4C2M - chains D and G of the 15 polymer chains in the assembly; structure by X-ray diffraction, 2.80 A resolution.

== Chain D ==
Molecule: DNA-directed RNA polymerase I subunit RPA14
From: Saccharomyces cerevisiae
UniProtKB: P50106 (RPA14_YEAST); residue numbers follow UniProt; this construct covers 1-137
Chain sequence (137 residues; numbered 1 to 137; the number before each row is that of its first residue):
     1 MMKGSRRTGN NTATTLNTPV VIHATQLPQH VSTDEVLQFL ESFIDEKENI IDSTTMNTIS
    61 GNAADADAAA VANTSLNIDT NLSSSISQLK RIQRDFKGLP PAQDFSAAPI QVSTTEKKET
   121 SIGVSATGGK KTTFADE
Disordered / not traced: 1-11, 49-79, 101-137
Curated features (UniProtKB/Swiss-Prot):
  - modified residue: Ser-121 (Phosphoserine)

== Chain G ==
Molecule: DNA-directed RNA polymerase I subunit RPA43
From: Saccharomyces cerevisiae
UniProtKB: P46669 (RPA43_YEAST); numbering as in UniProt (aligned over 1-326)
Chain sequence (326 residues; each row starts with the number of its first residue):
     1 MSQVKRANEN RETARFIKKH KKQVTNPIDE KNGTSNCIVR VPIALYVSLA PMYLENPLQG
    61 VMKQHLNPLV MKYNNKVGGV VLGYEGLKIL DADPLSKEDT SEKLIKITPD TPFGFTWCHV
   121 NLYVWQPQVG DVLEGYIFIQ SASHIGLLIH DAFNASIKKN NIPVDWTFVH NDVEEDADVI
   181 NTDENNGNNN NEDNKDSNGG SNSLGKFSFG NRSLGHWVDS NGEPIDGKLR FTVRNVHTTG
   241 RVVSVDGTLI SDADEEGNGY NSSRSQAESL PIVSNKKIVF DDEVSIENKE SHKELDLPEV
   301 KEDNGSEIVY EENTSESNDG ESSDSD
Disordered / not traced: 1-13, 171-214, 251-326
Curated features (UniProtKB/Swiss-Prot):
  - modified residue (Phosphoserine): Ser-244, Ser-251, Ser-265, Ser-269, Ser-285
From the paper describing this entry:
  - post-translational modification sites: Ser-208, Ser-220, Ser-285 (citing earlier work)

== Interface between chain D and chain G ==
Residue-residue contacts (71):
  Thr-15(D) with Ser-48(G), hydrogen bond (backbone-side chain); His-65(G)
  Leu-16(D) with Ser-48(G); Gln-64(G), hydrogen bond (backbone-side chain); His-65(G); Phe-113(G), hydrophobic
  Asn-17(D) with Gln-64(G); His-65(G)
  Thr-18(D) with His-65(G)
  Pro-19(D) with Leu-45(G), hydrophobic; Tyr-46(G); Val-47(G), hydrophobic; His-65(G)
  Val-20(D) with Tyr-46(G), hydrogen bond (backbone-backbone); Phe-115(G), hydrophobic
  Val-21(D) with Leu-45(G); Tyr-46(G), hydrogen bond (backbone-backbone); Lys-76(G); Trp-117(G), hydrophobic
  Ile-22(D) with Ile-43(G), hydrophobic; Ala-44(G); Lys-76(G), hydrogen bond (backbone-side chain)
  His-23(D) with Ile-43(G); Ala-44(G), hydrogen bond (backbone-backbone)
  Ala-24(D) with Val-41(G), hydrophobic; Pro-42(G); Ile-43(G), hydrophobic
  Thr-25(D) with Pro-42(G), hydrogen bond (backbone-backbone); Ile-43(G); Ala-44(G)
  Gln-26(D) with Val-41(G); Pro-42(G)
  Pro-28(D) with Val-24(G); Val-39(G), hydrophobic; Arg-40(G)
  Gln-29(D) with Val-39(G); Arg-40(G), hydrogen bond (backbone-backbone)
  His-30(D) with Thr-25(G); Asn-26(G), hydrogen bond; Pro-27(G); Asn-36(G), hydrogen bond (side chain-backbone); Ile-38(G); Val-39(G)
  Val-31(D) with Asn-36(G), hydrogen bond (backbone-side chain); Ile-38(G), hydrogen bond (backbone-backbone); Val-39(G); Arg-40(G)
  Val-36(D) with Ile-38(G), hydrophobic
  Phe-39(D) with Gly-83(G); Tyr-84(G); Glu-85(G); Tyr-123(G), hydrophobic
  Phe-43(D) with Val-70(G), hydrophobic; Leu-82(G); Gly-83(G); Tyr-84(G)
  Lys-47(D) with Met-62(G); Asn-67(G); Tyr-84(G), hydrogen bond
  Leu-82(D) with Asn-67(G)
  Ser-85(D) with Val-70(G)
  Gln-88(D) with Met-71(G)
  Leu-89(D) with Leu-82(G)
  Arg-91(D) with Asp-151(G)
  Ile-92(D) with His-150(G); Ala-152(G), hydrophobic; Phe-153(G), hydrophobic
  Asp-95(D) with Tyr-136(G); His-150(G)
  Phe-96(D) with Ile-38(G), hydrophobic; His-150(G)
Also at the interface, not in a pair above, chain D (31 interface residues in all): Leu-27, Glu-46, Pro-100
Also at the interface, not in a pair above, chain G (40 interface residues in all): Gln-23, Pro-68, Asn-74, Gln-126

== Overview ==
The interface between chain D and chain G involves 31 residues on one side and 40 on the other, with 13
hydrogen bonds. Among the polar pairs are Thr-15(D)/Ser-48(G), Leu-16(D)/Gln-64(G) and Ile-22(D)/Lys-76(G).
The paper reports modification sites Ser-208(G), Ser-220(G) and Ser-285(G).
Here chain D is DNA-directed RNA polymerase I subunit RPA14 and chain G is DNA-directed RNA polymerase I
subunit RPA43, both from Saccharomyces cerevisiae. Entry 4C2M (Structure of RNA polymerase I at 2.8 A
resolution) was determined by X-ray diffraction.
